Entry 7DZT (X-ray diffraction, 2.35 A resolution); this record covers chain A.

# Chain A
Name: DLH domain-containing protein
Source organism: Rhizobacter gummiphilus
Notes: fragment: PET hydrolase
UniProt: A0A1W6L588 (A0A1W6L588_9BURK); residue numbers follow UniProt; this construct covers 27-292
Amino-acid sequence (268 residues; row label = number of the first residue in the row):
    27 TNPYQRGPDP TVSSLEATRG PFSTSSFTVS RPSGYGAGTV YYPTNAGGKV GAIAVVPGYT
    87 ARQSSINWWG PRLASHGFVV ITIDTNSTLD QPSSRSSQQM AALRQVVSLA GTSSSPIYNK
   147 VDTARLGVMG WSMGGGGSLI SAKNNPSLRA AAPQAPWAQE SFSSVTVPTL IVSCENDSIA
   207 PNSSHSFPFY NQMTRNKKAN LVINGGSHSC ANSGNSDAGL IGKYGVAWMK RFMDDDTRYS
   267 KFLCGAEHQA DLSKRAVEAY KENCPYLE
Not modelled in the structure: 294
Differences from the reference sequence: expression tag (293-294)
Cystine bridges: C200-C236, C270-C290

# Summary
Chain A is DLH domain-containing protein (Rhizobacter gummiphilus); the structure, Cyrstal structure of PETase
from Rhizobacter gummiphilus, was determined by X-ray diffraction together with 7DZU and 7DZV from the same
study.
